7CR8 - chains I and P of the 8 polymer chains in the assembly; structure by X-ray diffraction, 3.70 A resolution.

[Chain I]
Molecule: CRISPR-associated endonuclease Cas1
Source organism: Synechocystis sp. (strain PCC 6803 / Kazusa)
Notes: EC 3.1.-.-
UniProtKB: Q6ZEI2 (Q6ZEI2_SYNY3); residue numbers follow UniProt; this construct covers 1-325
Amino-acid sequence (336 residues; numbered -10 to 325; the number before each row is that of its first residue; numbers below 1 keep their minus sign (Gly-10 is residue -10)):
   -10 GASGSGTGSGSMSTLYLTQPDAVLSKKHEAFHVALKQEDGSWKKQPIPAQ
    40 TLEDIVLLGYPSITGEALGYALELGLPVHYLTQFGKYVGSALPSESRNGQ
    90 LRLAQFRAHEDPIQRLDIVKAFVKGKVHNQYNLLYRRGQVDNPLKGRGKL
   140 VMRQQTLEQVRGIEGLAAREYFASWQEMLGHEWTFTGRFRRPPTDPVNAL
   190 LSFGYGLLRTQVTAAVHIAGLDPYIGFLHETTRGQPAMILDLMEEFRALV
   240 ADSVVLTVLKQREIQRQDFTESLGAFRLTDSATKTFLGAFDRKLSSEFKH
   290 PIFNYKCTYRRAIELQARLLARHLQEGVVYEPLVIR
Unresolved in the structure: -10 to 1, 130-131
Construct notes: expression tag (-10 to 0)
What the authors report for this chain:
  - binding site for the 36-nt DNA strand: Asp10
  - mutagenesis - K75D, R179D, R180D, R198D, R222D: decreased binding to ssDNA

[Chain P]
Molecule: 36-nt DNA strand
Sequence (36 nucleotides; each row starts with the number of its first residue):
     1 TTTTTCTTGAAAGCGACCGCCAGGGGCACAATTTTT
Unresolved in the structure: 1-6, 36

[Interface between chain I and chain P]
Contacting residue pairs (10):
  Ser14(I) with DA11(P), phosphate contact
  Lys15(I) with DA11(P), hydrogen bond to the phosphate; DA12(P), salt bridge to the phosphate
  Lys16(I) with DA12(P), phosphate contact
  His17(I) with DA12(P), hydrogen bond to the phosphate; DG13(P), salt bridge to the phosphate
  Thr53(I) with DA10(P), phosphate contact; DA11(P), hydrogen bond to the phosphate
  Glu55(I) with DA10(P), sugar contact; DA11(P), sugar contact
Interface residues without a listed pair, chain I (8 interface residues in all): Leu13, Glu18

[Summary]
8 residues of chain I face 4 of chain P across their interface, with 3 hydrogen bonds and 2 salt bridges.
Polar contacts include Lys15(I)-DA11(P), His17(I)-DA12(P) and Thr53(I)-DA11(P). From the paper: a binding site
for the 36-nt DNA strand at Asp10(I); K75D, R179D and R180D of chain I, among others, reduce binding to ssDNA;
5 substitutions were tested in all.
Here chain I is CRISPR-associated endonuclease Cas1 (Synechocystis sp. (strain PCC 6803 / Kazusa)) and chain P
is a 36-nt DNA strand. Entry 7CR8 (Synechocystis Cas1-Cas2-prespacerL complex) was determined by X-ray
diffraction (same publication as 7CR6).
